Entry 6WOL (X-ray diffraction, 2.49 A resolution); this record covers chains A and B of the 3 polymer chains in the assembly.

Chain A:
Protein: IgG receptor FcRn large subunit p51
Source organism: Homo sapiens
Notes: fragment: extracellular domain
UniProt: P55899 (FCGRN_HUMAN); residues 1-267 here correspond to UniProt positions 24-290 (UniProt number = residue number + 23)
Chain sequence (267 residues; row label = number of the first residue in the row):
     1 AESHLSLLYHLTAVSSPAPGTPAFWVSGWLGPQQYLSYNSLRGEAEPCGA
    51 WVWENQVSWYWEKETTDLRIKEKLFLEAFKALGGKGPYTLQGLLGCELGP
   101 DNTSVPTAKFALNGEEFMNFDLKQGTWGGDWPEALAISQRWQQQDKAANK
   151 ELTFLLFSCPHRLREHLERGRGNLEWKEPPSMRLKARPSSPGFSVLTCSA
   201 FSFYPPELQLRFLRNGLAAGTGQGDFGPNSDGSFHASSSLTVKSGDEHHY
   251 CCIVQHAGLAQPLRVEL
Unresolved in the structure: 1-3
Cystine bridges: C96-C159, C198-C252
Swiss-Prot annotation at these positions:
  - glycosylation: N102 (N-linked (GlcNAc...) asparagine)

Chain B:
Protein: Beta-2-microglobulin
Source organism: Homo sapiens
UniProt: P61769 (B2MG_HUMAN); residues 1-99 here correspond to UniProt positions 21-119 (UniProt number = residue number + 20)
Chain sequence (99 residues; row label = number of the first residue in the row):
     1 IQRTPKIQVYSRHPAENGKSNFLNCYVSGFHPSDIEVDLLKNGERIEKVE
    51 HSDLSFSKDWSFYLLYYTEFTPTEKDEYACRVNHVTLSQPKIVKWDRDM
Cystine bridges: C25-C80
Swiss-Prot annotation at these positions:
  - modified residue: Q2 (Pyrrolidone carboxylic acid)
  - glycosylation: I1 (N-linked (Glc) (glycation) isoleucine), K19 (N-linked (Glc) (glycation) lysine), K41 (N-linked (Glc) (glycation) lysine), K48 (N-linked (Glc) (glycation) lysine), K58 (N-linked (Glc) (glycation) lysine), K91 (N-linked (Glc) (glycation) lysine), K94 (N-linked (Glc) (glycation) lysine)

How chain A and chain B interact:
Contacting residue pairs (63; chain A residue first):
  H10(A) with F56(B), hydrogen bond (side chain-backbone)
  L11(A) with F56(B)
  T12(A) with F56(B); F62(B)
  W25(A) with S33(B); L54(B), hydrogen bond (side chain-backbone)
  S27(A) with S55(B), hydrogen bond
  W29(A) with S55(B); Y63(B)
  Q34(A) with D53(B), hydrogen bond
  S37(A) with D53(B), hydrogen bond
  Q91(A) with H31(B), hydrogen bond; F56(B); W60(B), hydrogen bond (side chain-backbone)
  G92(A) with F56(B); W60(B)
  L93(A) with W60(B)
  K109(A) with W60(B)
  A111(A) with W60(B), hydrophobic
  N113(A) with I1(B), hydrogen bond (backbone-backbone); H31(B)
  G114(A) with R3(B); H31(B), hydrogen bond (backbone-side chain); W60(B)
  E115(A) with I1(B)
  E116(A) with W60(B)
  R183(A) with P14(B); E16(B), salt bridge
  K185(A) with R97(B); D98(B), salt bridge
  R187(A) with D98(B)
  T197(A) with D98(B); M99(B)
  S199(A) with D98(B), hydrogen bond (side chain-backbone); M99(B)
  F201(A) with S11(B); R12(B); H13(B); P14(B); M99(B), hydrophobic
  S202(A) with R12(B), hydrogen bond (side chain-backbone); H13(B), hydrogen bond
  D225(A) with K6(B), salt bridge; Q8(B)
  F226(A) with Q8(B), hydrogen bond (backbone-side chain); Y26(B)
  G227(A) with Y10(B); Y26(B)
  P228(A) with Y10(B), hydrogen bond (backbone-side chain); Y26(B); L65(B)
  N229(A) with Y10(B); R12(B); N24(B), hydrogen bond; L65(B)
  S230(A) with R12(B), hydrogen bond; L65(B); Y67(B)
  D231(A) with R12(B), salt bridge
  H235(A) with Y10(B); S11(B); M99(B), hydrogen bond
  S237(A) with M99(B)
Other interface residues (no listed pair), chain A (40 interface residues in all): V14, A18, T89, F110, S181, A186, S239
Other interface residues (no listed pair), chain B (29 interface residues in all): F22, D34, D59

Summary:
40 residues of chain A face 29 of chain B across their interface, with 17 hydrogen bonds and 4 salt bridges.
Polar contacts include R183(A)-E16(B), K185(A)-D98(B) and D225(A)-K6(B).
Chain A is IgG receptor FcRn large subunit p51 and chain B is Beta-2-microglobulin, both from Homo sapiens;
the structure, Next generation monomeric IgG4 Fc bound to neonatal Fc receptor, was determined by X-ray
diffraction together with 6WIB, 6WMH and 6WNA from the same study.
